Entry 7XK6 (electron microscopy, 3.00 A resolution); this record covers chains C and D of the 6 polymer chains in the assembly.

# Chain C
Molecule: Na(+)-translocating NADH-quinone reductase subunit C
From: Vibrio cholerae O395
Notes: EC 7.2.1.1
UniProtKB: A5F5Y7 (NQRC_VIBC3); residues 1-257 here = UniProt positions 1-257
Chain sequence (257 residues; numbered 1 to 257; the number before each row is that of its first residue):
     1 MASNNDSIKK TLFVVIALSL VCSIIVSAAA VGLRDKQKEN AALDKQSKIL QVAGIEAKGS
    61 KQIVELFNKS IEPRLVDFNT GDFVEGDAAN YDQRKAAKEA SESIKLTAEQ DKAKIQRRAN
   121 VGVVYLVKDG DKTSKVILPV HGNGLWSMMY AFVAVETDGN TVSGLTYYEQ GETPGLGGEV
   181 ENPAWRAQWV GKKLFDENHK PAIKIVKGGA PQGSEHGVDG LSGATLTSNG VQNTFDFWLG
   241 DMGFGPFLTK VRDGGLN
Not modelled in the structure: 1-5, 257
Covalent attachments: flavin mononucleotide (FMN) linked to T225
Ligand contacts: FMN (flavin mononucleotide): L145, W146, E172, T173, L176, G177, K207, G223, A224, L226, T227
Swiss-Prot annotation at these positions:
  - modified residue: T225 (FMN phosphoryl threonine)
  - mutagenesis: H216 (H216L: Decrease in FMN binding), T225 (T225L: Loss of FMN binding)

# Chain D
Molecule: Na(+)-translocating NADH-quinone reductase subunit D
From: Vibrio cholerae O395
Notes: EC 7.2.1.1
UniProtKB: A5F5Y6 (NQRD_VIBC3); residues 1-210 here = UniProt positions 1-210
Chain sequence (210 residues; each row starts with the number of its first residue):
     1 MSSAKELKKS VLAPVLDNNP IALQVLGVCS ALAVTTKLET AFVMTLAVMF VTALSNFFVS
    61 LIRNHIPNSV RIIVQMAIIA SLVIVVDQIL KAYLYDISKQ LSVFVGLIIT NCIVMGRAEA
   121 FAMKSEPIPS FIDGIGNGLG YGFVLMTVGF FRELLGSGKL FGLEVLPLIS NGGWYQPNGL
   181 MLLAPSAFFL IGFMIWAIRT FKPEQVEAKE
Not modelled in the structure: 1-6
Bound ions: 2Fe-2S cluster Fe near T110 (its only coordinating residue here)
Ligand contacts: 2Fe-2S cluster (FES): G27, V28, C29, T110, N111, C112

# How chain C and chain D interact
Residue-residue contacts (15):
  T11(C) - P67(D)
  V14(C) - H65(D)
  L18(C) - V74(D)  hydrophobic
  V26(C) - S81(D)
  V26(C) - I84(D)  hydrophobic
  A30(C) - Q88(D)
  L33(C) - Q88(D)
  K36(C) - A92(D)  hydrogen bond (side chain-backbone)
  K36(C) - Y93(D)
  Q37(C) - Q88(D)  hydrogen bond
  Q37(C) - K91(D)
  N40(C) - A92(D)  hydrogen bond (side chain-backbone)
  N40(C) - Y95(D)
  A41(C) - Y95(D)  hydrophobic
  E179(C) - S170(D)
Other interface residues (no listed pair), chain C (18 interface residues in all): K10, V15, C22, I25, A29, P174, N182
Other interface residues (no listed pair), chain D (19 interface residues in all): I62, V70, A77, I78, V85, I89, N171, L182

# Overview
Chain C and chain D form an interface of 18 and 19 residues respectively; the contacts include 3 hydrogen
bonds. Among the polar pairs are K36(C)-A92(D), Q37(C)-Q88(D) and N40(C)-A92(D). Bound to chain D: 2Fe-2S
cluster. Flavin mononucleotide is covalently linked to T225(C).
Chain C is Na(+)-translocating NADH-quinone reductase subunit C and chain D is Na(+)-translocating
NADH-quinone reductase subunit D, both from Vibrio cholerae O395; the structure, Cryo-EM structure of
Na+-pumping NADH-ubiquinone oxidoreductase from Vibrio cholerae, with aurachin D-42, was determined by
electron microscopy, deposited together with 7XK3, 7XK4, 7XK5 and 7XK7.
